1P7H - chains A and L of the 4 polymer chains in the assembly; structure by X-ray diffraction, 2.60 A resolution.

Chain A:
Molecule: 15-nt DNA strand
Sequence (15 nucleotides; row label = number of the first residue in the row):
     1 AATGGGGACT TTCCA

Chain L:
Name: Nuclear factor of activated T-cells, cytoplasmic 2
Organism: Homo sapiens
Notes: fragment: nfat1
Reference sequence: Q13469 (NFAC2_HUMAN); residue numbers follow UniProt; this construct covers 393-678
Sequence (286 residues; numbered 393 to 678; the number before each row is that of its first residue):
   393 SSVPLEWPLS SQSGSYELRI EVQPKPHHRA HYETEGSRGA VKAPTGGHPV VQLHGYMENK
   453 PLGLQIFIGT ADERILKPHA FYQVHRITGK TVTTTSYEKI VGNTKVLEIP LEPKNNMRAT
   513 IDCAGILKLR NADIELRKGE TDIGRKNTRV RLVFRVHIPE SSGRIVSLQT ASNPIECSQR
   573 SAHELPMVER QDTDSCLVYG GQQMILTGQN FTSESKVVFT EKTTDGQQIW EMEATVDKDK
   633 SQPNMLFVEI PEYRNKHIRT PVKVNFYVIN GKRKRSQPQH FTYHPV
Construct notes: conflict Ser-394 (Leu in Q13469), Val-395 (Pro in Q13469)
Swiss-Prot annotation at these positions:
  - DNA-binding region: Arg-421 to Gly-428
  - motif: Lys-664 to Lys-666 (Nuclear localization signal)

How chain A and chain L interact:
Residue-residue contacts (22):
  DA8(A) / Arg-537(L)  base contact
  DC9(A) / Arg-537(L)  hydrogen bond to the sugar
  DC9(A) / Lys-538(L)  salt bridge to the phosphate
  DT10(A) / Tyr-424(L)  sugar contact
  DT10(A) / Asn-523(L)  phosphate contact
  DT10(A) / Gly-536(L)  phosphate contact
  DT10(A) / Arg-537(L)  phosphate contact
  DT10(A) / Lys-538(L)  hydrogen bond to the phosphate
  DT10(A) / Thr-540(L)  phosphate contact
  DT11(A) / Tyr-424(L)  hydrogen bond to the phosphate
  DT11(A) / Lys-520(L)  salt bridge to the phosphate
  DT11(A) / Arg-522(L)  phosphate contact
  DT11(A) / Asn-523(L)  hydrogen bond to the phosphate
  DT11(A) / Gln-571(L)  base contact
  DT12(A) / Arg-421(L)  base contact
  DT12(A) / Tyr-424(L)  base contact
  DT12(A) / Thr-426(L)  hydrogen bond to the phosphate
  DT12(A) / Glu-427(L)  base contact
  DT12(A) / Arg-522(L)  salt bridge to the phosphate
  DC13(A) / Glu-427(L)  hydrogen bond to the base
  DC13(A) / Arg-430(L)  base contact
  DA15(A) / Arg-665(L)  hydrogen bond to the sugar
Interface residues without a listed pair, chain A (8 interface residues in all): DC14
Interface residues without a listed pair, chain L (16 interface residues in all): Leu-521, Asn-539

Overview:
8 residues of chain A face 16 of chain L across their interface; the contacts include 7 hydrogen bonds and 3
salt bridges. Among the polar pairs are DC13(A)/Glu-427(L), DC9(A)/Arg-537(L) and DA15(A)/Arg-665(L). UniProt
lists a DNA-binding region on chain L.
Chain A is a 15-nt DNA strand and chain L is Nuclear factor of activated T-cells, cytoplasmic 2 (Homo
sapiens); the structure, Structure of NFAT1 bound as a dimer to the HIV-1 LTR kB element, was determined by
X-ray diffraction.
